8OQQ - chains C and D of the 4 polymer chains in the assembly; structure by X-ray diffraction, 2.59 A resolution.

[Chain C (and D)]
Name: Putative acyltransferase Rv0859
From: Mycobacterium tuberculosis H37Rv
Notes: EC 2.3.1.-; chain D of this document is another copy of the same molecule, construct and numbering; everything in this record applies to it too
UniProtKB: O53871 (Y0859_MYCTU); residue numbers follow UniProt; this construct covers 1-403
Chain sequence (403 residues; each row starts with the number of its first residue):
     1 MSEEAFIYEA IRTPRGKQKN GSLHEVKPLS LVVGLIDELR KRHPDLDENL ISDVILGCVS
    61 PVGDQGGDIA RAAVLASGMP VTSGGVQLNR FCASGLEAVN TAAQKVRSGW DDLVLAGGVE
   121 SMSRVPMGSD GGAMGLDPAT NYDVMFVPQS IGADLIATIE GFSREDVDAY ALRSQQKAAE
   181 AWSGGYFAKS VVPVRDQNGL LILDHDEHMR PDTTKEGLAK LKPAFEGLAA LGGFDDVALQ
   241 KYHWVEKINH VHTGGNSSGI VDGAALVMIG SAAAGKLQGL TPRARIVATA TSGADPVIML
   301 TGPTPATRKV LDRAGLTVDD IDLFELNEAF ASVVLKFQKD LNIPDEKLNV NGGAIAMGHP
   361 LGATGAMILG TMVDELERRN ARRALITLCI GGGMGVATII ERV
Not modelled in the structure: 1, 224-228 (chain D: 1, 225-227)

[Interface between chain C and chain D]
Contacting residue pairs - 107 pairs, chain C then chain D:
  Lys-27(C) / Leu-136(D)  hydrogen bond (side chain-backbone)
  Lys-27(C) / Asp-137(D)
  Leu-29(C) / Ala-133(D)
  Leu-29(C) / Asp-137(D)
  Leu-29(C) / Thr-140(D)
  Asp-53(C) / Arg-90(D)  salt bridge
  Pro-61(C) / Pro-61(D)  hydrophobic
  Pro-61(C) / Asp-130(D)
  Val-62(C) / Val-62(D)  hydrophobic
  Val-62(C) / Asp-130(D)
  Gly-63(C) / Asp-130(D)  hydrogen bond (backbone-backbone)
  Gly-63(C) / Gly-132(D)  hydrogen bond (backbone-backbone)
  Gly-63(C) / Ala-133(D)
  Asp-64(C) / Ala-133(D)
  Gly-66(C) / Asp-130(D)
  Gly-66(C) / Gly-132(D)
  Gly-66(C) / Ala-133(D)  hydrogen bond (backbone-backbone)
  Gly-67(C) / Phe-91(D)
  Gly-67(C) / Asp-130(D)  hydrogen bond (backbone-side chain)
  Gly-67(C) / Gly-132(D)
  Asp-68(C) / Asn-89(D)
  Asp-68(C) / Arg-90(D)
  Asp-68(C) / Phe-91(D)
  Asp-68(C) / Met-394(D)
  Arg-71(C) / Gly-392(D)  hydrogen bond (side chain-backbone)
  Arg-71(C) / Gly-393(D)
  Arg-71(C) / Met-394(D)
  Leu-75(C) / Val-144(D)  hydrophobic
  Leu-75(C) / Gly-392(D)
  Val-81(C) / Ala-294(D)
  Val-81(C) / Pro-296(D)
  Val-81(C) / Gly-393(D)
  Thr-82(C) / Gly-293(D)
  Gly-84(C) / Arg-90(D)
  Gly-84(C) / Met-394(D)
  Gly-85(C) / Arg-90(D)
  Gly-85(C) / Met-394(D)
  Val-86(C) / Asn-89(D)
  Gln-87(C) / Gln-87(D)  hydrogen bond
  Gln-87(C) / Leu-88(D)
  Gln-87(C) / Asn-89(D)  hydrogen bond (backbone-backbone)
  Leu-88(C) / Gln-87(D)
  Asn-89(C) / Asp-68(D)
  Asn-89(C) / Val-86(D)
  Asn-89(C) / Gln-87(D)  hydrogen bond (backbone-backbone)
  Arg-90(C) / Asp-53(D)  salt bridge
  Arg-90(C) / Asp-68(D)
  Arg-90(C) / Gly-84(D)
  Arg-90(C) / Gly-85(D)
  Phe-91(C) / Gly-67(D)
  Phe-91(C) / Asp-68(D)
  Glu-97(C) / Lys-105(D)  salt bridge
  Thr-101(C) / Lys-105(D)  hydrogen bond
  Gln-104(C) / Gln-104(D)
  Gln-104(C) / Lys-105(D)  hydrogen bond
  Gln-104(C) / Ser-108(D)  hydrogen bond
  Gln-104(C) / Trp-110(D)
  Gln-104(C) / Asp-111(D)  hydrogen bond
  Lys-105(C) / Glu-97(D)  salt bridge
  Lys-105(C) / Thr-101(D)  hydrogen bond
  Lys-105(C) / Gln-104(D)  hydrogen bond
  Arg-107(C) / Ser-108(D)  hydrogen bond (side chain-backbone)
  Arg-107(C) / Trp-110(D)
  Ser-108(C) / Gln-104(D)  hydrogen bond
  Ser-108(C) / Arg-107(D)  hydrogen bond (backbone-side chain)
  Trp-110(C) / Gln-104(D)
  Trp-110(C) / Arg-107(D)
  Trp-110(C) / Val-287(D)
  Trp-110(C) / Ala-288(D)  hydrophobic
  Trp-110(C) / Thr-289(D)
  Trp-110(C) / Arg-313(D)  hydrogen bond (backbone-side chain)
  Asp-111(C) / Gln-104(D)  hydrogen bond
  Asp-130(C) / Pro-61(D)
  Asp-130(C) / Val-62(D)
  Asp-130(C) / Gly-63(D)  hydrogen bond (backbone-backbone)
  Asp-130(C) / Gly-66(D)
  Asp-130(C) / Gly-67(D)  hydrogen bond (side chain-backbone)
  Gly-131(C) / Gly-63(D)
  Gly-131(C) / Gly-67(D)
  Gly-132(C) / Gly-63(D)  hydrogen bond (backbone-backbone)
  Gly-132(C) / Gly-66(D)
  Gly-132(C) / Gly-67(D)
  Ala-133(C) / Leu-29(D)  hydrophobic
  Ala-133(C) / Gly-66(D)
  Met-134(C) / Gly-67(D)
  Met-134(C) / Ala-72(D)  hydrophobic
  Met-134(C) / Leu-75(D)  hydrophobic
  Asp-137(C) / Lys-27(D)  salt bridge
  Thr-140(C) / Leu-29(D)
  Val-144(C) / Leu-75(D)  hydrophobic
  Ile-286(C) / Trp-110(D)
  Val-287(C) / Trp-110(D)
  Ala-288(C) / Trp-110(D)  hydrophobic
  Thr-289(C) / Trp-110(D)
  Thr-291(C) / Ser-52(D)
  Gly-293(C) / Val-81(D)
  Gly-293(C) / Thr-82(D)
  Ala-294(C) / Val-81(D)
  Pro-296(C) / Val-81(D)
  Arg-313(C) / Trp-110(D)  hydrogen bond (side chain-backbone)
  Gly-392(C) / Arg-71(D)  hydrogen bond (backbone-side chain)
  Gly-392(C) / Leu-75(D)
  Gly-393(C) / Arg-71(D)
  Gly-393(C) / Val-81(D)
  Met-394(C) / Arg-71(D)
  Met-394(C) / Gly-84(D)
  Met-394(C) / Gly-85(D)
Interface residues without a listed pair, chain C (57 interface residues in all): Ser-52, Ile-69, Ala-72, Ala-76, Leu-136, Ser-292, Asp-295
Interface residues without a listed pair, chain D (56 interface residues in all): Asp-64, Ala-76, Gly-131, Met-134, Ile-286, Thr-291, Ser-292, Asp-295

[Overview]
The interface between chain C and chain D involves 57 residues on one side and 56 on the other, with 25
hydrogen bonds and 5 salt bridges. Among the polar pairs are Asp-53(C)/Arg-90(D), Glu-97(C)/Lys-105(D) and
Asp-137(C)/Lys-27(D).
Both chains are Putative acyltransferase Rv0859 (Mycobacterium tuberculosis H37Rv). Entry 8OQQ (Structure of
Mycobacterium tuberculosis beta-oxidation trifunctional enzyme in complex with Fragment-M-79) was determined
by X-ray diffraction (same publication as 8OPU, 8OPV, 8OPW, 8OPX, 8OPY, 8OQL and 10 further entries).
